3WIN - chains C and B of the 5 polymer chains in the assembly; structure by X-ray diffraction, 3.50 A resolution.

Chain C:
Protein: 17 kD hemagglutinin component
From: Clostridium botulinum B
Reference sequence: Q45841 (Q45841_CLOBO); residue numbers follow UniProt; this construct covers 2-146
Sequence (168 residues; row label = number of the first residue in the row; numbers below 1 keep their minus sign (Met-21 is residue -21)):
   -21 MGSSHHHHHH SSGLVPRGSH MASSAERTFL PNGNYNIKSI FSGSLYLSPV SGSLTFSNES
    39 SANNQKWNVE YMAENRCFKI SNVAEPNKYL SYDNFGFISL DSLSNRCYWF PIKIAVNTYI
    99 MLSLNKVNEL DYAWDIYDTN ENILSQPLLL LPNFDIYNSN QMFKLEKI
Disordered / not traced: -21 to 4, 146
Differences from the reference sequence: expression tag (-21 to 1)

Chain B:
Protein: HA1
From: Clostridium botulinum B
Reference sequence: Q33CP6 (Q33CP6_CLOBO); residues 7-294 here = UniProt positions 7-294
Sequence (316 residues; numbered -21 to 294; the number before each row is that of its first residue; numbers below 1 keep their minus sign (Met-21 is residue -21)):
   -21 MASWSHPQFE KGALEVLFQG PGYPDDDDIQ NSLNDKIVTI SCKANTDLFF YQVPGNGNVS
    39 LFQQTRNYLE RWRIIYDSNK AAYKIKSMNI YNTNLVLTWN APTHNISAQQ DSNADNQYWL
    99 LLKDIGNNSF IIASYKNPNL VLYADTVARN LKLSTLNNSS YIKFIIEDYV ISDFKNFTCR
   159 ISPILAGGKV VQQVSMTNLA VNLYIWNNDL NQKWTIIYNE EKAAYQFFNK ILSNGVLTWI
   219 FSDGNTVRVS SSAQNNDAQY WLINPVSDNY DRYTITNLRD KTKVLDLYGG QTADGTTIQV
   279 FNSNGGDNQI WTMSNP
Disordered / not traced: -21 to 8
Differences from the reference sequence: expression tag (-21 to 6)

Interface between chain C and chain B:
Contacting residue pairs - 16 pairs, chain C then chain B:
  Asn106(C) - Lys114(B)
  Glu107(C) - Pro80(B)
  Leu108(C) - Trp77(B)  hydrophobic
  Tyr110(C) - Asn115(B)  hydrogen bond
  Tyr110(C) - Asn117(B)  hydrogen bond
  Tyr115(C) - Leu134(B)
  Tyr115(C) - Asn135(B)
  Tyr115(C) - Asn136(B)  hydrogen bond (side chain-backbone)
  Leu129(C) - Thr133(B)
  Pro130(C) - Leu118(B)  hydrophobic
  Pro130(C) - Thr133(B)
  Phe132(C) - Pro80(B)
  Phe132(C) - Thr81(B)
  Phe132(C) - His82(B)
  Phe132(C) - Leu118(B)  hydrophobic
  Phe132(C) - Leu131(B)
Also at the interface, not in a pair above, chain C (11 interface residues in all): Asp113, Leu128, Asp133

In short:
11 residues of chain C face 13 of chain B across their interface, with 3 hydrogen bonds. Polar contacts
include Tyr110(C)-Asn115(B), Tyr110(C)-Asn117(B) and Tyr115(C)-Asn136(B).
Chain C is 17 kD hemagglutinin component and chain B is HA1, both from Clostridium botulinum B; the structure,
Clostridium botulinum Hemagglutinin, was determined by X-ray diffraction.
